6IHC - chains A and F of the 7 polymer chains in the assembly; structure by X-ray diffraction, 2.40 A resolution.

# Chain A (and F)
Protein: 3-hydroxyacyl-[acyl-carrier-protein] dehydratase FabZ
From: Helicobacter pylori
Notes: EC 4.2.1.59; chain F of this document is another copy of the same molecule, construct and numbering; everything in this record applies to it too
UniProtKB: A0A1Q4MZN5 (A0A1Q4MZN5_HELPX); numbering as in UniProt (aligned over 7-159)
Chain sequence (153 residues; numbered 7 to 159; the number before each row is that of its first residue):
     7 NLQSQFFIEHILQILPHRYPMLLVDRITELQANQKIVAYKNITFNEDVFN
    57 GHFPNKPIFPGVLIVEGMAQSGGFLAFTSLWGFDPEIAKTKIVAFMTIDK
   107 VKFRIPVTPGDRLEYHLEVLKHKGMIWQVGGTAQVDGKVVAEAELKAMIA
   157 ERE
Disordered / not traced: 7-8 (chain F: fully traced)
Sequence notes: conflict Ala-100 (Tyr in A0A1Q4MZN5)
Ligand contacts: PN7 (N~3~-[(2S)-2-hydroxy-3,3-dimethyl-4-(phosphonooxy)butanoyl]-N-(2-sulfanylethyl)-beta-alaninamide): His-58, Ile-64, Phe-65, Pro-66, Gly-67, Phe-109, Arg-110, Ile-111, Pro-112

# Chain A / chain F interface
Residue-residue contacts - 58 pairs, chain A then chain F:
  Ile-14(A) with Phe-50(F), hydrophobic
  Glu-15(A) with Asn-61(F); Lys-62(F), salt bridge; Pro-63(F)
  Tyr-25(A) with Phe-50(F); Asn-51(F); Glu-52(F); Asp-53(F); Asn-56(F)
  Pro-26(A) with Asn-51(F)
  Leu-28(A) with Phe-50(F), hydrophobic
  Asp-31(A) with Thr-49(F), hydrogen bond; Phe-50(F), hydrogen bond (side chain-backbone); Gly-116(F)
  Arg-32(A) with Thr-114(F); Pro-115(F), hydrogen bond (side chain-backbone); Gly-116(F); Asp-117(F), salt bridge
  Tyr-45(A) with Gly-116(F), hydrogen bond (side chain-backbone)
  Lys-46(A) with Thr-49(F), hydrogen bond; Asn-51(F)
  Asn-47(A) with Asn-47(F); Ile-48(F), hydrogen bond (side chain-backbone); Thr-49(F), hydrogen bond (backbone-side chain); Gly-116(F), hydrogen bond (side chain-backbone); Asp-117(F), hydrogen bond (side chain-backbone)
  Ile-48(A) with Asp-31(F); Asn-47(F), hydrogen bond (backbone-side chain)
  Thr-49(A) with Asp-31(F), hydrogen bond; Lys-46(F), hydrogen bond; Asn-47(F), hydrogen bond (side chain-backbone); Thr-49(F); Glu-52(F)
  Phe-50(A) with Ile-14(F), hydrophobic; Leu-18(F), hydrophobic; Tyr-25(F); Leu-28(F), hydrophobic; Asp-31(F), hydrogen bond (backbone-side chain)
  Asn-51(A) with Tyr-25(F); Pro-26(F); Lys-46(F); Glu-52(F), hydrogen bond
  Glu-52(A) with Tyr-25(F); Thr-49(F); Asn-51(F), hydrogen bond
  Asp-53(A) with Tyr-25(F)
  Asn-56(A) with Tyr-25(F)
  Asn-61(A) with Glu-15(F)
  Pro-63(A) with Ile-14(F), hydrophobic
  Thr-114(A) with Arg-32(F)
  Pro-115(A) with Arg-32(F), hydrogen bond (backbone-side chain)
  Gly-116(A) with Arg-32(F); Tyr-45(F), hydrogen bond (backbone-side chain); Asn-47(F), hydrogen bond (backbone-side chain)
  Asp-117(A) with Arg-32(F), salt bridge; Asn-47(F), hydrogen bond (backbone-side chain)
  Arg-118(A) with Gly-116(F), hydrogen bond (side chain-backbone); Arg-118(F)
Other interface residues (no listed pair), chain A (28 interface residues in all): Leu-18, Met-27, Leu-29, Lys-62
Other interface residues (no listed pair), chain F (27 interface residues in all): Leu-29

# Overview
The interface between chain A and chain F involves 28 residues on one side and 27 on the other, with 21
hydrogen bonds and 3 salt bridges. Polar pairs include Glu-15(A)/Lys-62(F), Arg-32(A)/Asp-117(F) and
Asp-31(A)/Thr-49(F). Ligands of chain A: compound PN7.
Both chains are 3-hydroxyacyl-[acyl-carrier-protein] dehydratase FabZ (Helicobacter pylori). Entry 6IHC
(Crystal structure of (3R)-Hydroxyacyl-Acyl Carrier Protein Dehydratase(FabZ) Y100A mutant in complex with
holo-ACP from Helicobacter pylori) was determined by X-ray diffraction.
